PDB entry 7O9S | X-ray diffraction, 2.70 A resolution | chains H and A of the 3 polymer chains in the assembly

# Chain H
Molecule: Fab nnHTN-Gn2 Heavy chain
From: Oryctolagus cuniculus
Notes: antibody fragment or engineered binder
Amino-acid sequence (229 residues; each row starts with the number of its first residue; numbers below 1 keep their minus sign (Thr-1 is residue -1)):
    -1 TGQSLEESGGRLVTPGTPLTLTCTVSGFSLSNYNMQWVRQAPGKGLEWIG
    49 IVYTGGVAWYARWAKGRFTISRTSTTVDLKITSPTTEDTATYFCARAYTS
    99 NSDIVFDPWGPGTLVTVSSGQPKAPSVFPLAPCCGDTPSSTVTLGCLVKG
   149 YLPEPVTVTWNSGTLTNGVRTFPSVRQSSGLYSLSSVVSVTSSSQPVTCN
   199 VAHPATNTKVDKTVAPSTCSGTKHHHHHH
Not modelled in the structure: -1, 216-227
Disulfides: Cys21-Cys92, Cys144-Cys197

# Chain A
Molecule: Envelope polyprotein
From: Hantaan orthohantavirus
Reference sequence: A0A077D153 (A0A077D153_9VIRU); numbering as in UniProt (aligned over 18-371)
Amino-acid sequence (365 residues; each row starts with the number of its first residue):
    16 TGSLRNVYDMKIECPHTVSFGENSVIGYVELPPMPLADTAQMVPESSCSM
    66 DNHQSINTITKYTQVIWRGKADPGQSSQNSFETVSTEVDLKGTCVLKHKM
   116 VEESYRSRKSITCYDLSCNSTFCKPTLYMIVPIHACNMMKSCLIALGPYR
   166 VQVVYERTYCMTGVLIEGKCFVPDQSVVSIIKHGIFDIASVHVVCFFVAV
   216 KGNTYKLFEQVKKSFESTCNDTENKVQGYYICIVGGNSAPIYVPTLDDFR
   266 SMEAFTGIFKSPHGEDHDLAGEEIASYSIVGPANAKVPHSASSDTLSLIA
   316 YSGIPSYSSLSILTSSTDAKHVFSPGLFPKLNHTNCDKSAIPLTWTGMID
   366 LPGYYEGTKHHHHHH
Not modelled in the structure: 16-17, 35-36, 190-192, 282-290, 372-380
Differences from the reference sequence: cloning artifact (16-17); expression tag (372-380)
Disulfides: Cys29-Cys151, Cys63-Cys157, Cys109-Cys128, Cys133-Cys138, Cys175-Cys185, Cys210-Cys247, Cys234-Cys351
Covalently attached groups: N-acetylglucosamine (NAG) linked to Asn134, Asn347

# Chain H / chain A interface
Residue-residue contacts - 24 pairs, chain H then chain A:
  Tyr51(H) - Leu158(A)  hydrophobic
  Tyr51(H) - Arg165(A)
  Tyr51(H) - Gln167(A)
  Thr52(H) - Gln167(A)  hydrogen bond
  Gly53(H) - Gln167(A)  hydrogen bond (backbone-side chain)
  Val55(H) - Ser62(A)
  Val55(H) - Leu158(A)  hydrophobic
  Trp57(H) - Glu60(A)
  Trp57(H) - Ser61(A)
  Trp57(H) - Ser62(A)
  Trp57(H) - Leu158(A)  hydrophobic
  Tyr96(H) - Leu19(A)  hydrophobic
  Thr97(H) - Leu19(A)
  Asn99(H) - Arg20(A)  hydrogen bond
  Asn99(H) - Asn21(A)  hydrogen bond (backbone-backbone)
  Asn99(H) - Val22(A)  hydrogen bond (backbone-backbone)
  Ser100(H) - Leu19(A)  hydrogen bond (side chain-backbone)
  Ser100(H) - Asn21(A)
  Asp101(H) - Asn21(A)  hydrogen bond
  Asp101(H) - Arg165(A)  salt bridge
  Ile102(H) - Ser18(A)
  Ile102(H) - Leu19(A)
  Ile102(H) - Asn21(A)
  Val103(H) - Leu19(A)  hydrophobic
Other interface residues (no listed pair), chain H (13 interface residues in all): Asn32
Other interface residues (no listed pair), chain A (14 interface residues in all): Ser156, Cys157, Ala160

# Summary
13 residues of chain H face 14 of chain A across their interface; the contacts include 7 hydrogen bonds and 1
salt bridge. Among the polar pairs are Asp101(H)-Arg165(A), Thr52(H)-Gln167(A) and Gly53(H)-Gln167(A).
Covalently linked N-acetylglucosamine: at Asn134(A) and Asn347(A).
Here chain H is Fab nnHTN-Gn2 Heavy chain (Oryctolagus cuniculus) and chain A is Envelope polyprotein (Hantaan
orthohantavirus). Entry 7O9S (Hantaan virus Gn in complex with Fab nnHTN-Gn2) was determined by X-ray
diffraction (same publication as 7NKS and 7NRH).
